PDB entry 2HSE | X-ray diffraction, 2.60 A resolution | chains A and B of the 4 polymer chains in the assembly

[Chain A]
Name: Aspartate carbamoyltransferase catalytic chain
Source organism: Escherichia coli
Notes: EC 2.1.3.2
UniProt: P0A786 (PYRB_ECOLI); residues 1-310 here = UniProt positions 1-310
Sequence (310 residues; numbered 1 to 310; the number before each row is that of its first residue):
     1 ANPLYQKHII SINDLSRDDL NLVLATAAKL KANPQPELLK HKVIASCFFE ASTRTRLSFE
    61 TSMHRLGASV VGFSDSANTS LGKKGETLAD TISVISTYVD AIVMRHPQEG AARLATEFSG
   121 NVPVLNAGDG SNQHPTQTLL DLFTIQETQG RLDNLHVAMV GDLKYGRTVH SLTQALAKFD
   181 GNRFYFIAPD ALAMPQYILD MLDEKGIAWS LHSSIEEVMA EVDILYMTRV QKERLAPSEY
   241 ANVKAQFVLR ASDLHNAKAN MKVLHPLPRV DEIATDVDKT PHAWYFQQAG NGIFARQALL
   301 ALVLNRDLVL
Construct notes: engineered mutation Ala236 (Asp in P0A786)
Residues lining bound ligands:
  - aspartic acid (ASP), molecule 1: Arg54, Thr55, Ser58, Tyr98, His134, Gln137, Leu140, Pro266, Ala289, Gly290, Gly292, Ile293, Arg296
  - aspartic acid (ASP), molecule 2: Lys84, Arg105, His134, Arg167, Thr168, Arg229, Gln231, Pro266, Leu267, Pro268
  - phosphonoacetamide (PCT): Ala51, Ser52, Thr53, Arg54, Thr55, Ser80, Lys84, Arg105, His134, Gln137, Pro266, Leu267, Pro268

[Chain B]
Name: Aspartate carbamoyltransferase regulatory chain
Source organism: Escherichia coli
UniProt: P0A7F3 (PYRI_ECOLI); residues 2-153 here correspond to UniProt positions 1-152 (UniProt number = residue number - 1)
Sequence (153 residues; each row starts with the number of its first residue):
     1 MTHDNKLQVE AIKRGTVIDH IPAQIGFKLL SLFKLTETDQ RITIGLNLPS GEMGRKDLIK
    61 IENTFLSEDQ VDQLALYAPQ ATVNRIDNYE VVGKSRPSLP ERIDNVLVCP NSNCISHAEP
   121 VSSSFAVRKR ANDIALKCKY CEKEFSHNVV LAN
Unresolved in the structure: 1-7
Construct notes: initiating methionine (1)
Ion coordination: Zn2+: Cys109, Cys114, Cys138, Cys141

[How chain A and chain B interact]
Residue-residue contacts (32):
  Ser11(A) with Glu142(B), hydrogen bond
  Thr87(A) with Glu119(B)
  Leu88(A) with Glu119(B), hydrogen bond (backbone-side chain)
  Ala89(A) with Glu119(B), hydrogen bond (backbone-side chain)
  His106(A) with Ile115(B)
  Pro107(A) with Asn113(B), hydrogen bond (backbone-side chain)
  Gln108(A) with Asn113(B), hydrogen bond; Ile115(B)
  Glu109(A) with Asn111(B), hydrogen bond; Asn113(B), hydrogen bond; Cys114(B); Ile115(B), hydrogen bond (backbone-backbone); Cys141(B)
  Gly110(A) with Ile115(B); Tyr140(B); Cys141(B)
  Ala111(A) with Ile115(B)
  Arg113(A) with Lys139(B); Glu142(B), salt bridge
  Leu114(A) with Glu119(B); Val121(B), hydrophobic
  Glu117(A) with Lys139(B), salt bridge; Tyr140(B), hydrogen bond
  Phe118(A) with Val121(B), hydrophobic
  Asn132(A) with Cys141(B); Glu142(B), hydrogen bond; Lys143(B), hydrogen bond
  Gln133(A) with Glu142(B)
  Tyr197(A) with Lys143(B), hydrogen bond; Glu144(B)
  Asp200(A) with Arg128(B), salt bridge; Arg130(B), salt bridge
Also at the interface, not in a pair above, chain A (24 interface residues in all): Ile10, Asn13, Asp129, Gly130, Ser131, Gln196
Also at the interface, not in a pair above, chain B (16 interface residues in all): Pro120, Lys137

[In short]
The interface between chain A and chain B involves 24 residues on one side and 16 on the other, with 12
hydrogen bonds and 4 salt bridges. Polar pairs include Arg113(A)-Glu142(B), Glu117(A)-Lys139(B) and
Asp200(A)-Arg128(B). Ligands of chain A: phosphonoacetamide and aspartic acid.
Here chain A is Aspartate carbamoyltransferase catalytic chain and chain B is Aspartate carbamoyltransferase
regulatory chain, both from Escherichia coli. Entry 2HSE (Structure of D236A E. coli Aspartate
Transcarbamoylase in the presence of phosphonoacetamide and l-Aspartate at 2.60 ...) was determined by X-ray
diffraction.
